PDB entry 2V0K | X-ray diffraction, 2.30 A resolution | chain A

Chain A:
Protein: Bifunctional protein glmu
Source organism: Haemophilus influenzae
Notes: EC 2.-.-.-
UniProtKB: P43889 (GLMU_HAEIN); numbering as in UniProt (aligned over 1-456)
Sequence (456 residues; row label = number of the first residue in the row):
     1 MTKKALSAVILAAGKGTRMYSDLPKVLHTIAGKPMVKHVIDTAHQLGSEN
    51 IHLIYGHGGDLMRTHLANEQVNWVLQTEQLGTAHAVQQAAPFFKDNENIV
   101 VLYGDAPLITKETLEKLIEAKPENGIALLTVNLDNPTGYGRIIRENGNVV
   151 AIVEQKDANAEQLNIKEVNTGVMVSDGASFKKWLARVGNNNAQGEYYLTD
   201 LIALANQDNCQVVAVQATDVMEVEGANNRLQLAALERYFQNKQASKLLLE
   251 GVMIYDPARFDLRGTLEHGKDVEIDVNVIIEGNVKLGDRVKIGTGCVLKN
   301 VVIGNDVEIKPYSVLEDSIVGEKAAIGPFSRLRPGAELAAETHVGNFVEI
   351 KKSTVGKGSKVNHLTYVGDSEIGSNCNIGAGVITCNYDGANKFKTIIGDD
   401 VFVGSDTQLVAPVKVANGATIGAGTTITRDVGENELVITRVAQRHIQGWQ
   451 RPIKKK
Not modelled in the structure: 1-3, 454-456
UniProt features mapped onto this chain:
  - region: Leu-230 to Glu-250 (Linker)
  - active site: His-363 (Proton acceptor)
  - binding site (UDP-N-acetyl-alpha-D-glucosamine): Leu-11 to Gly-14, Lys-25, Gln-76, Gly-81, Thr-82, Tyr-103 to Asp-105, Gly-140, Glu-154, Asn-169, Asn-227, Arg-333, Lys-351, Tyr-366, Asn-377
  - binding site (Mg(2+)): Asp-105, Asn-227
  - binding site (acetyl-CoA): Ala-380, Asn-386, Tyr-387, Ser-405, Ala-423, Arg-440
  - mutagenesis: Lys-25 (K25A: No pyrophosphorylase activity), Gln-76 (Q76A: No pyrophosphorylase activity), Tyr-103 (Y103A: Reduces the pyrophosphorylase activity), Asp-105 (D105A: No pyrophosphorylase activity), Val-223 (V223A: Reduces slightly the pyrophosphorylase activity), Glu-224 (E224A: Reduces the pyrophosphorylase activity)
Small-molecule neighbours: UDP (uridine-5'-diphosphate): Leu-11, Ala-12, Ala-13, Gly-14, Lys-25, Gln-76, Gln-79, Leu-80, Gly-81, Thr-82, Ala-85, Tyr-103, Asp-105, Asn-227
What the authors report for this chain:
  - binding site for UDP: Gln-76
  - conformationally variable residues (side-chain flip): Gln-79
  - mutagenesis - K25A, Q76A, D105A: abolished catalytic activity
  - mutagenesis - Y103A, V223A, E224A: unchanged catalytic activity
  - catalytic residues: Lys-25, Asp-105 (proposed by the authors, not directly observed)

Summary:
Bound to chain A: UDP. Curated annotation (UniProt) lists active-site residue His-363, 19
UDP-N-acetyl-alpha-D-glucosamine-binding residues, Mg2+-binding residues Asp-105 and Asn-227 and 6
acetyl-CoA-binding residues. The paper reports catalytic residues Lys-25 and Asp-105; K25A, Q76A and D105A
abolish catalytic activity; 6 substitutions were tested in all.
Chain A is Bifunctional protein glmu (Haemophilus influenzae); the structure, Characterization of Substrate
Binding and Catalysis of the Potential Antibacterial Target N-acetylglucosamine-1-phosphate Uridyltransferase
(GlmU), was determined by X-ray diffraction (same publication as 2V0H, 2V0I, 2V0J and 2V0L).
